8B9A - chains 7 and Q of the 23 polymer chains in the assembly; structure by electron microscopy, 3.50 A resolution.

# Chain 7
Molecule: DNA replication licensing factor MCM7
Source organism: Saccharomyces cerevisiae
Notes: EC 3.6.4.12
UniProt: P38132 (MCM7_YEAST); numbering as in UniProt (aligned over 1-845)
Amino-acid sequence (845 residues; row label = number of the first residue in the row):
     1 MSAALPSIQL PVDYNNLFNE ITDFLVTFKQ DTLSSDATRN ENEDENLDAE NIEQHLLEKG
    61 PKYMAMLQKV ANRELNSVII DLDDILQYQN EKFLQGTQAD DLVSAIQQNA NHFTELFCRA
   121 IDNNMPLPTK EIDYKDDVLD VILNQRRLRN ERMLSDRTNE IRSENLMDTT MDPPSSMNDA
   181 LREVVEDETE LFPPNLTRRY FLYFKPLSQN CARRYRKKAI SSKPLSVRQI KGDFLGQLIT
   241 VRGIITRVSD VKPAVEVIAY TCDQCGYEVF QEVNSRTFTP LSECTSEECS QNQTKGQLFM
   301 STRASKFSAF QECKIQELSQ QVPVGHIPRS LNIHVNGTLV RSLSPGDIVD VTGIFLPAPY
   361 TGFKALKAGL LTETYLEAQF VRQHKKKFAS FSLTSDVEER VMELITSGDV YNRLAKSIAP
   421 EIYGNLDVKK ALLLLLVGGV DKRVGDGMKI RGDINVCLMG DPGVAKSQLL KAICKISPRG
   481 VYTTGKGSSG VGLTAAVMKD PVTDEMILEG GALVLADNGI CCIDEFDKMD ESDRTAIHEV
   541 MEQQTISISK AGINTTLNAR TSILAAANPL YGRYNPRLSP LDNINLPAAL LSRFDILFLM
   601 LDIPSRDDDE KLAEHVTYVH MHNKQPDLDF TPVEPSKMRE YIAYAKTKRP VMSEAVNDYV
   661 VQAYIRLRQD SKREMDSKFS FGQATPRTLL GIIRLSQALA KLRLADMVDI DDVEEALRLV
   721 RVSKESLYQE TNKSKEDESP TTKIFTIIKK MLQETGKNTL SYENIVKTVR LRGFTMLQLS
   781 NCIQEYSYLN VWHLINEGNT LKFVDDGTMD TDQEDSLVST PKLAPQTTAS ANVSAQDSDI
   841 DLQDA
Unresolved in the structure: 1-4, 31-59, 156-189, 213-218, 730-845
UniProt features mapped onto this chain:
  - motif: Ser-592 to Asp-595 (Arginine finger)
  - binding site (ATP): Tyr-423, Gly-463, Ala-465, Lys-466, Ser-467, Asn-568, Arg-593, Arg-687
  - modified residue: Thr-811 (Phosphothreonine), Ser-819 (Phosphoserine), Ser-838 (Phosphoserine)
  - mutagenesis: Lys-466 (K466A: Loss of MCM2-7 complex helicase activity)
Bound ions: Zn2+: Cys-262, Cys-265, Cys-284, Cys-289; Mg2+: Ser-467 (together with AMP-PNP)
Ligand contacts:
  - AMP-PNP (ANP; phosphoaminophosphonic acid-adenylate ester), molecule 1: Glu-421, Ile-422, Tyr-423, Asn-425, Asp-461, Pro-462, Gly-463, Val-464, Ala-465, Lys-466, Ser-467, Gln-468, Asn-568, Leu-612, Val-616
  - AMP-PNP (ANP), molecule 2: Met-448, Glu-542, Arg-593, Pro-686, Arg-687, Leu-690

# Chain Q
Molecule: Leading strand DNA
Sequence (84 nucleotides; row label = number of the first residue in the row):
     2 TAGAGTAGGA AGTGAGGTAA GTGATTAGAG AATTGGAGAG TGTGTTTTTT TTTTTTTTTT
    62 TTTTTTTTTT TTTTTTTTTT TTTT
Unresolved in the structure: 2-25, 49-52, 65-85

# How chain 7 and chain Q interact
Pairs across the interface (16; chain 7 residue first):
  Lys-295(7) / DA38(Q)  salt bridge to the phosphate
  Phe-363(7) / DT46(Q)  stacking on the base
  Phe-363(7) / DT47(Q)  sugar contact
  Lys-364(7) / DT47(Q)  phosphate contact
  Lys-364(7) / DT48(Q)  salt bridge to the phosphate
  Lys-367(7) / DT47(Q)  hydrogen bond to the base
  Ser-489(7) / DT60(Q)  hydrogen bond to the phosphate
  Val-491(7) / DT59(Q)  phosphate contact
  Ala-496(7) / DT59(Q)  phosphate contact
  Val-497(7) / DT58(Q)  phosphate contact
  Val-497(7) / DT59(Q)  hydrogen bond to the phosphate
  Met-498(7) / DT59(Q)  sugar contact
  Lys-550(7) / DT58(Q)  phosphate contact
  Lys-550(7) / DT59(Q)  salt bridge to the phosphate
  Ala-551(7) / DT57(Q)  phosphate contact
  Ala-551(7) / DT58(Q)  hydrogen bond to the phosphate
Interface residues without a listed pair, chain 7 (12 interface residues in all): Lys-499

# In short
The interface between chain 7 and chain Q involves 12 residues on one side and 8 on the other, with 4 hydrogen
bonds, 3 salt bridges and 1 aromatic stacking contact. Polar contacts include Lys-367(7)/DT47(Q),
Ser-489(7)/DT60(Q) and Val-497(7)/DT59(Q). Chain 7 binds AMP-PNP.
Chain 7 is DNA replication licensing factor MCM7 (Saccharomyces cerevisiae) and chain Q is Leading strand DNA;
the structure, S. cerevisiae replisome + Ctf4, bound by pol alpha primase. Complex engaged with a fork DNA
..., was determined by electron microscopy, deposited together with 8B9B and 8B9C.
